9IWO - chains A and B; structure by X-ray diffraction, 1.49 A resolution.

== Chain A ==
Molecule: Peroxisome proliferator-activated receptor alpha
From: Homo sapiens
Reference sequence: Q07869 (PPARA_HUMAN); numbering as in UniProt (aligned over 200-468)
Amino-acid sequence (273 residues; row label = number of the first residue in the row):
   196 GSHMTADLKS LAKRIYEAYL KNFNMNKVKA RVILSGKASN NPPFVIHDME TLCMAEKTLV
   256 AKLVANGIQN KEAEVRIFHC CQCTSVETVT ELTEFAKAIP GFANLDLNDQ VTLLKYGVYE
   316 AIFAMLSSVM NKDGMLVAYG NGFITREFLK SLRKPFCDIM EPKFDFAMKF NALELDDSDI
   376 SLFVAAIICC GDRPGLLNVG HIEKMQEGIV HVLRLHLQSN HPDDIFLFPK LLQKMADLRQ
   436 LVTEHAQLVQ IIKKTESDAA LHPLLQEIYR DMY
Not modelled in the structure: 196-201, 232-236
Construct notes: expression tag (196-199)
Small-molecule neighbours: 2VN (2-[(4-{2-[(4-cyclohexylbutyl)(cyclohexylcarbamoyl)amino]ethyl}phenyl)sulfanyl]-2-methylpropanoic acid): Ile241, Leu247, Glu251, Val255, Phe273, Cys275, Cys276, Gln277, Thr279, Ser280, Thr283, Tyr314, Ile317, Phe318, Met320, Leu321, Met330, Leu331, Val332, Ala333, Ile339, Ile354, Met355, His440, Val444, Leu456, Leu460, Tyr464
UniProt features mapped onto this chain:
  - binding site (indeglitazar): Ser280, Tyr314, Tyr464
  - site: Leu433 (Essential for heterodimerization with RXRA)
  - mutagenesis: Asp304 (D304A: Reduced heterodimerization with RXRA. Reduced DNA binding), Leu370 (L370R: Abolishes heterodimerization with RXRA. No DNA binding), Leu391 (L391R: Abolishes heterodimerization with RXRA. No DNA binding), Leu422 (L422R: No effect on heterodimerization with RXRA nor on DNA binding and transactivation activity), Ala431 (A431T: No effect on heterodimerization with RXRA nor on DNA binding), Leu433 (L433R: Abolishes heterodimerization with RXRA, DNA binding and transactivation activity)

== Chain B ==
Molecule: Peroxisome proliferator-activated receptor gamma coactivator 1-alpha
Reference sequence: Q9UBK2 (PRGC1_HUMAN); residues 683-697 here correspond to UniProt positions 137-151 (UniProt number = residue number - 546)
Amino-acid sequence (15 residues; each row starts with the number of its first residue):
   683 EAEEPSLLKK LLLAP
Not modelled in the structure: 683-686, 697
UniProt features mapped onto this chain:
  - motif: Leu690 to Leu694 (LXXLL motif)
  - modified residue: Lys692 (N6-acetyllysine)

== Interface between chain A and chain B ==
Contacting residue pairs (21):
  Thr285(A) - Leu693(B)
  Thr288(A) - Leu693(B)
  Thr288(A) - Leu694(B)
  Lys292(A) - Leu693(B)  hydrogen bond (side chain-backbone)
  Lys292(A) - Leu694(B)  hydrogen bond (side chain-backbone)
  Lys292(A) - Ala696(B)
  Leu302(A) - Lys691(B)
  Leu302(A) - Leu695(B)  hydrophobic
  Asn303(A) - Lys691(B)  hydrogen bond
  Gln305(A) - Leu694(B)
  Val306(A) - Lys691(B)
  Val306(A) - Leu694(B)  hydrophobic
  Leu309(A) - Leu694(B)  hydrophobic
  Lys310(A) - Leu690(B)
  Pro458(A) - Leu689(B)
  Leu459(A) - Leu689(B)
  Leu459(A) - Leu690(B)
  Leu459(A) - Leu693(B)  hydrophobic
  Glu462(A) - Ser688(B)  hydrogen bond
  Glu462(A) - Leu689(B)  hydrogen bond (side chain-backbone)
  Glu462(A) - Leu690(B)  hydrogen bond (side chain-backbone)
Interface residues without a listed pair, chain A (16 interface residues in all): Val284, Glu289, Phe297, Ile463

== Summary ==
The interface between chain A and chain B involves 16 residues on one side and 8 on the other, with 6 hydrogen
bonds. Polar pairs include Lys292(A)-Leu693(B), Lys292(A)-Leu694(B) and Asn303(A)-Lys691(B). Bound to chain A:
compound 2VN.
Chain A is Peroxisome proliferator-activated receptor alpha (Homo sapiens) and chain B is Peroxisome
proliferator-activated receptor gamma coactivator 1-alpha; the structure, X-ray structure of human PPARalpha
ligand binding domain-GW7647-PGC1alpha coactivator peptide co-crystals obtained by cross-seeding, was
determined by X-ray diffraction, deposited together with 9IWJ, 9IWK, 9IWL, 9IWM and 9IWN.
